Entry 8PPR (electron microscopy, 3.00 A resolution); this record covers chains M and N of the 8 polymer chains in the assembly.

# Chain M
Protein: Protein MIS12 homolog
Organism: Homo sapiens
Reference sequence: Q9H081 (MIS12_HUMAN); numbering as in UniProt (aligned over 1-205)
Amino-acid sequence (205 residues; numbered 1 to 205; the number before each row is that of its first residue):
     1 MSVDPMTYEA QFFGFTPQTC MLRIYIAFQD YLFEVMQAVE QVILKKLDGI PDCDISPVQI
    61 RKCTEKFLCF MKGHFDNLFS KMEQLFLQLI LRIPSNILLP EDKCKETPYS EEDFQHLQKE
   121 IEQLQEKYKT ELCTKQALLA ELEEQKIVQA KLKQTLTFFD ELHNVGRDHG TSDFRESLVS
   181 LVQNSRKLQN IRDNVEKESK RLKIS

# Chain N
Protein: Kinetochore-associated protein NSL1 homolog
Organism: Homo sapiens
Reference sequence: Q96IY1 (NSL1_HUMAN); numbering as in UniProt (aligned over 1-281)
Amino-acid sequence (281 residues; each row starts with the number of its first residue):
     1 MAGSPELVVL DPPWDKELAA GTESQALVSA TPREDFRVRC TSKRAVTEML QLCGRFVQKL
    61 GDALPEEIRE PALRDAQWTF ESAVQENISI NGQAWQEASD NCFMDSDIKV LEDQFDEIIV
   121 DIATKRKQYP RKILECVIKT IKAKQEILKQ YHPVVHPLDL KYDPDPAPHM ENLKCRGETV
   181 AKEISEAMKS LPALIEQGEG FSQVLRMQPV IHLQRIHQEV FSSCHRKPDA KPENFITQIE
   241 TTPTETASRK TSDMVLKRKQ TKDCPQRKWY PLRPKKINLD T
Disordered / not traced: 1-34, 224-249, 278-281
UniProt features mapped onto this chain:
  - modified residue: S4 (Phosphoserine), T244 (Phosphothreonine)
Reported in the primary citation:
  - mutagenesis - E219R/V220R/F221A: decreased binding to NDC80C

# Chain M / chain N interface
Contacting residue pairs (71; chain M residue first):
  P5(M) - I119(N)
  T7(M) - A123(N)
  T7(M) - R126(N)  hydrogen bond
  A10(M) - I119(N)  hydrophobic
  A10(M) - A123(N)
  Q11(M) - A123(N)
  Q11(M) - K127(N)  hydrogen bond (backbone-side chain)
  T16(M) - D116(N)  hydrogen bond
  T16(M) - I119(N)
  T19(M) - D116(N)  hydrogen bond
  S56(M) - D75(N)  hydrogen bond
  V58(M) - D75(N)
  V58(M) - W78(N)  hydrophobic
  Q59(M) - R74(N)  hydrogen bond
  R61(M) - W78(N)
  E65(M) - W78(N)
  Q125(M) - L148(N)
  Y128(M) - L148(N)  hydrophobic
  K129(M) - L148(N)
  K129(M) - Y151(N)
  L132(M) - Y151(N)  hydrophobic
  L132(M) - P153(N)  hydrophobic
  C133(M) - Y151(N)  hydrogen bond
  C133(M) - P153(N)  hydrophobic
  Q136(M) - P153(N)
  Q136(M) - V155(N)
  A137(M) - V155(N)  hydrophobic
  A140(M) - V155(N)
  A140(M) - P157(N)
  E144(M) - P157(N)
  E144(M) - L158(N)  hydrogen bond (side chain-backbone)
  I147(M) - L160(N)  hydrophobic
  I147(M) - Y162(N)
  K151(M) - Y162(N)
  Q154(M) - M170(N)
  F158(M) - M170(N)  hydrophobic
  F158(M) - L173(N)  hydrophobic
  F158(M) - K174(N)
  E161(M) - K174(N)
  L162(M) - L173(N)
  L162(M) - K174(N)
  V165(M) - K174(N)
  V165(M) - E178(N)
  G166(M) - A181(N)
  H169(M) - E178(N)  salt bridge
  H169(M) - A181(N)
  H169(M) - K182(N)
  H169(M) - S185(N)
  T171(M) - A181(N)
  T171(M) - I184(N)
  T171(M) - S185(N)
  T171(M) - M188(N)
  F174(M) - A181(N)  hydrophobic
  F174(M) - I184(N)  hydrophobic
  S177(M) - I184(N)
  S177(M) - M188(N)
  L181(M) - M188(N)  hydrophobic
  L181(M) - L191(N)  hydrophobic
  N184(M) - L191(N)
  N184(M) - I195(N)
  S185(M) - L191(N)
  K187(M) - I195(N)
  L188(M) - L191(N)  hydrophobic
  L188(M) - I195(N)  hydrophobic
  I191(M) - I195(N)
  I191(M) - G198(N)
  I191(M) - E199(N)
  N194(M) - S202(N)  hydrogen bond
  E198(M) - S202(N)
  E198(M) - L205(N)
  L202(M) - L205(N)  hydrophobic
Interface residues without a listed pair, chain M (49 interface residues in all): F12, G14, F15, K62, E101, V148, G170, V195
Interface residues without a listed pair, chain N (42 interface residues in all): T79, F115, V120, I122, K144, V180, A187, P192, L194, F201, R206

# In short
49 residues of chain M face 42 of chain N across their interface; the contacts include 9 hydrogen bonds and 1
salt bridge. Polar pairs include H169(M)-E178(N), T7(M)-R126(N) and Q11(M)-K127(N). From the paper:
E219R/V220R/F221A of chain N reduce binding to NDC80C.
Here chain M is Protein MIS12 homolog and chain N is Kinetochore-associated protein NSL1 homolog, both from
Homo sapiens. Entry 8PPR (Structure of the human outer kinetochore KMN network complex) was determined by
electron microscopy.
